PDB entry 7JTS | electron microscopy, 6.10 A resolution (low resolution: residue-level contacts below are approximate; hydrogen-bond / salt-bridge calls are withheld) | chains E and f of the 13 polymer chains in the assembly

# Chain E
Protein: Radial spoke protein 3
Organism: Chlamydomonas reinhardtii
Reference sequence: A8J2J7 (A8J2J7_CHLRE); residue numbers follow UniProt; this construct covers 1-516
Sequence (516 residues; row label = number of the first residue in the row):
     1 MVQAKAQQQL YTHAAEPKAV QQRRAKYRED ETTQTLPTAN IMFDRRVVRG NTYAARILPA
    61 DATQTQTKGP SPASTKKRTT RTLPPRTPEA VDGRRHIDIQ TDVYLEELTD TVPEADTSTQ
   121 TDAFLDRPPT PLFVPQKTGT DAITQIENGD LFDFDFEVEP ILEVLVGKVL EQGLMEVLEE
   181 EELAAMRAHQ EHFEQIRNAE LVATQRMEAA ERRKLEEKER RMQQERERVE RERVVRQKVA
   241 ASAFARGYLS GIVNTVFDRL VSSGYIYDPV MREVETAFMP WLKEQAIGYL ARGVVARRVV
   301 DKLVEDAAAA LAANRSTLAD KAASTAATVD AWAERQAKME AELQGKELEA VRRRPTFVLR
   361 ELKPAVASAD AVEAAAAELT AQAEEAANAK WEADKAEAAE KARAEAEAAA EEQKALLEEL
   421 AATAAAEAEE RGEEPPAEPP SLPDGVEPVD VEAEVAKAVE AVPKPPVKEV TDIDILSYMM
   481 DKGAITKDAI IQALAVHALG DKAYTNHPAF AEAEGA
Unresolved in the structure: 1-115, 122-138, 173-516

# Chain f
Protein: Dynein 8 kDa light chain, flagellar outer arm
Organism: Chlamydomonas reinhardtii
Reference sequence: Q39580 (DYL1_CHLRE); numbering as in UniProt (aligned over 1-91)
Sequence (91 residues; each row starts with the number of its first residue):
     1 MASGSSKAVI KNADMSEEMQ ADAVDCATQA LEKYNIEKDI AAYIKKEFDR KHNPTWHCIV
    61 GRNFGSYVTH ETKHFIYFYL GQVAILLFKS G
Unresolved in the structure: 1-6, 91

# Interface between chain E and chain f
Residue-residue contacts (9; chain E residue first):
  Asp116(E) with Val68(f); Thr69(f)
  Thr117(E) with Tyr67(f); Val68(f)
  Ser118(E) with Ser66(f); Tyr67(f)
  Thr119(E) with Gly65(f); Ser66(f)
  Thr121(E) with Phe64(f)
Interface residues without a listed pair, chain E (6 interface residues in all): Gln120
Interface residues without a listed pair, chain f (8 interface residues in all): Arg62, His70

# Overview
The interface between chain E and chain f involves 6 residues on one side and 8 on the other.
Chain E is Radial spoke protein 3 and chain f is Dynein 8 kDa light chain, flagellar outer arm, both from
Chlamydomonas reinhardtii; the structure, Stalk of radial spoke 1 attached with doublet microtubule from
Chlamydomonas reinhardtii, was determined by electron microscopy together with 7JTK from the same study.
